PDB entry 5Z0G | X-ray diffraction, 1.32 A resolution | chains A and B

# Chain A
Molecule: Tyrosinase
Source organism: Streptomyces castaneoglobisporus
Notes: EC 1.14.18.1
Reference sequence: Q83WS2 (Q83WS2_9ACTN); residue numbers follow UniProt; this construct covers 1-273
Chain sequence (281 residues; numbered 1 to 281; the number before each row is that of its first residue):
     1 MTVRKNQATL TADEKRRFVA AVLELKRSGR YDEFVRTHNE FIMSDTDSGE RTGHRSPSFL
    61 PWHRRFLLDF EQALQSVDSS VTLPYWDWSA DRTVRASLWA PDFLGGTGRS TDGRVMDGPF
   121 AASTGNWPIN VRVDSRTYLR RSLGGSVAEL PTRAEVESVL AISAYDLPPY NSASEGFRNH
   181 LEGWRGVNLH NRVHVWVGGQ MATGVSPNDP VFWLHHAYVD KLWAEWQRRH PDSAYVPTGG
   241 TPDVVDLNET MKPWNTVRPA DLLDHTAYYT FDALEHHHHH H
Disordered / not traced: 1, 278-281
Differences from the reference sequence: conflict Ser123 (Phe in Q83WS2); expression tag (274-281)
Ion coordination: Cu ion site 1: His38, His54, His63 (shared with Tyr98(B) of chain B); Cu ion site 2: His190, His194, His216 (together with peroxide ion); Cu ion site 3 near His277 (its only coordinating residue here)
Ligand contacts: peroxide ion: His38, Ile42, His54, Phe59, Trp62, His63, His190, His194, Ser206, Phe212, His216

# Chain B
Molecule: MelC
Source organism: Streptomyces castaneoglobisporus
Reference sequence: Q83WS1 (Q83WS1_9ACTN); numbering as in UniProt (aligned over 1-126)
Chain sequence (134 residues; numbered 1 to 134; the number before each row is that of its first residue):
     1 MPEITRRRAL TAAAAVAATA SAAVTLAAPA ASAAGHHEPA APESFDEVYK GRRIQGRPAG
    61 GGAHHHEHGG GYEVFVDGVQ LHVMRNADGS WISVVSHYDP VPTPRAAARA AVDELQGAPL
   121 LPFPANLEHH HHHH
Disordered / not traced: 1-39, 60-70, 124-134
Modified positions: Tyr98 (3,4-dihydroxyphenylalanine; DAH)
Differences from the reference sequence: expression tag (127-134)
Ion coordination: Cu ion site 1: His82, Met84, His97; Cu ion site 2: Tyr98 (shared with His38(A), His54(A), His63(A) of chain A)

# Interface between chain A and chain B
Contacting residue pairs (55):
  His38(A) - Tyr98(B)
  Asn39(A) - Val94(B)
  Ile42(A) - Met84(B)
  Ile42(A) - His97(B)
  Ile42(A) - Tyr98(B)
  Met43(A) - His82(B)  hydrogen bond (backbone-side chain)
  Met43(A) - Met84(B)
  Asp45(A) - Met84(B)
  Asp47(A) - Asn86(B)
  Asp47(A) - Ala87(B)  hydrogen bond (side chain-backbone)
  His54(A) - Tyr98(B)
  Arg55(A) - Met84(B)  hydrogen bond
  Arg55(A) - Asn86(B)  hydrogen bond
  Arg55(A) - Ile92(B)
  Asp112(A) - Gln116(B)
  Arg132(A) - Leu121(B)
  Val133(A) - Val94(B)  hydrophobic
  Val133(A) - Val95(B)  hydrophobic
  Val133(A) - Leu120(B)
  Val133(A) - Leu121(B)  hydrogen bond (backbone-backbone)
  Asp134(A) - Glu114(B)
  Asp134(A) - Leu115(B)
  Asp134(A) - Ala118(B)
  Asp134(A) - Pro119(B)
  Asp134(A) - Leu121(B)
  Ser135(A) - Ala118(B)
  Ser135(A) - Pro119(B)  hydrogen bond (side chain-backbone)
  Ser135(A) - Leu121(B)
  Arg136(A) - Glu114(B)  salt bridge
  Arg136(A) - Leu115(B)  hydrogen bond (side chain-backbone)
  Arg136(A) - Gln116(B)  hydrogen bond
  Arg136(A) - Ala118(B)
  Arg140(A) - Glu114(B)  salt bridge
  Ser172(A) - Asn86(B)
  Ser172(A) - Ala87(B)
  Ala173(A) - Ala87(B)  hydrophobic
  Trp184(A) - Ile92(B)  hydrophobic
  Trp184(A) - His97(B)
  Trp184(A) - Pro100(B)  hydrophobic
  Arg185(A) - Asp88(B)  salt bridge
  His190(A) - Tyr98(B)
  Asn191(A) - Tyr98(B)
  His194(A) - Tyr98(B)
  Val195(A) - Tyr98(B)
  Val195(A) - Asp99(B)
  Met201(A) - Tyr98(B)
  Ala202(A) - Val95(B)
  Ala202(A) - Ser96(B)
  Ala202(A) - His97(B)  hydrogen bond (backbone-backbone)
  Ala202(A) - Tyr98(B)
  Thr203(A) - Val94(B)
  Thr203(A) - Val95(B)
  Thr203(A) - Tyr98(B)
  Gly204(A) - Val94(B)  hydrogen bond (backbone-backbone)
  Ser206(A) - Tyr98(B)
Also at the interface, not in a pair above, chain A (34 interface residues in all): Thr46, Ser110, Thr111, Gly113, Asn171, Gly199

# Summary
34 residues of chain A face 20 of chain B across their interface; the contacts include 10 hydrogen bonds and 3
salt bridges. Polar contacts include Arg136(A)-Glu114(B), Arg140(A)-Glu114(B) and Arg185(A)-Asp88(B). Ligands
of chain A: peroxide ion.
Here chain A is Tyrosinase and chain B is MelC, both from Streptomyces castaneoglobisporus. Entry 5Z0G
(Crystal structure of copper-bound tyrosinase from Streptomyces castaneoglobisporus in complex with the caddie
protein obtained by ...) was determined by X-ray diffraction.
